PDB entry 3EK6 | X-ray diffraction, 2.34 A resolution | chains B and D of the 6 polymer chains in the assembly

# Chain B (and D)
Name: Uridylate kinase
Source organism: Xanthomonas campestris pv. campestris
Notes: EC 2.7.4.22; chain D of this document is another copy of the same molecule, construct and numbering; everything in this record applies to it too
Reference sequence: P59009 (PYRH_XANCP); residues 1-240 here = UniProt positions 1-240
Amino-acid sequence (243 residues; each row starts with the number of its first residue; numbers below 1 keep their minus sign (Ser-2 is residue -2)):
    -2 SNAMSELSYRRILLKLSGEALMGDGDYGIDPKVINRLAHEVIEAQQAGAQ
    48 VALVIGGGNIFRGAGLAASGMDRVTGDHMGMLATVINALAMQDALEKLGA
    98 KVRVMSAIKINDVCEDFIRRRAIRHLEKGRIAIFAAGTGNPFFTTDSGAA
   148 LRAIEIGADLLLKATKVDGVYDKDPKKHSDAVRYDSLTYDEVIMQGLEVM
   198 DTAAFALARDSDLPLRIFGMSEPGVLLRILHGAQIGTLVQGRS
Unresolved in the structure: -2 to 0
Construct notes: expression tag (-2 to 0)
Swiss-Prot annotation at these positions:
  - binding site (ATP): Lys12 to Gly15, Gly55, Arg59, Thr162, Tyr168, Asp171
  - binding site (UMP): Gly54, Asp74, Thr135 to Thr142

# How chain B and chain D interact
Residue-residue contacts - 42 pairs, chain B then chain D:
  Asp23(B) - Tyr24(D)
  Tyr24(B) - Asp23(D)
  Tyr24(B) - Tyr24(D)  hydrophobic
  Tyr24(B) - Arg59(D)
  Ile26(B) - Gly62(D)  hydrogen bond (backbone-backbone)
  Ile26(B) - Leu63(D)  hydrophobic
  Pro28(B) - Gly62(D)
  Ile57(B) - Ile57(D)  hydrophobic
  Ile57(B) - Leu63(D)  hydrophobic
  Arg59(B) - Tyr24(D)
  Gly62(B) - Ile26(D)  hydrogen bond (backbone-backbone)
  Gly62(B) - Pro28(D)
  Leu63(B) - Gly25(D)
  Leu63(B) - Ile26(D)  hydrophobic
  Leu63(B) - Ile83(D)  hydrophobic
  Met68(B) - Asp90(D)
  Asp69(B) - Asp90(D)
  Thr72(B) - Leu86(D)
  Thr72(B) - Asp90(D)
  His75(B) - Asp109(D)  hydrogen bond (side chain-backbone)
  His75(B) - Val110(D)
  Met76(B) - Leu86(D)  hydrophobic
  Met76(B) - Ala87(D)
  Leu79(B) - Ile83(D)  hydrophobic
  Leu79(B) - Leu86(D)  hydrophobic
  Val82(B) - Leu79(D)  hydrophobic
  Ile83(B) - Leu63(D)  hydrophobic
  Ile83(B) - Met76(D)
  Ile83(B) - Leu79(D)  hydrophobic
  Leu86(B) - Met76(D)  hydrophobic
  Leu86(B) - Leu79(D)  hydrophobic
  Ala87(B) - Met76(D)
  Asp90(B) - Met68(D)
  Asp90(B) - Asp69(D)
  Asp90(B) - Thr72(D)
  Lys94(B) - Gly67(D)  hydrogen bond (side chain-backbone)
  Ile105(B) - Ile107(D)  hydrophobic
  Lys106(B) - Lys106(D)
  Ile107(B) - Ile105(D)  hydrophobic
  Ile107(B) - Lys106(D)
  Ile107(B) - Ile107(D)  hydrophobic
  Asp109(B) - His75(D)  salt bridge
Other interface residues (no listed pair), chain B (30 interface residues in all): Gly25, Asp27, Gly60, Ala61, Ala80, Val110
Other interface residues (no listed pair), chain D (32 interface residues in all): Gly60, Ala61, Ala80, Val82, Gln89, Lys94, Asn108

# Overview
30 residues of chain B face 32 of chain D across their interface, with 4 hydrogen bonds and 1 salt bridge.
Among the polar pairs are Asp109(B)-His75(D), Lys94(B)-Gly67(D) and Ile26(B)-Gly62(D). Curated annotation
(UniProt) lists 9 ATP-binding residues and 10 UMP-binding residues on chain B.
Both chains are Uridylate kinase (Xanthomonas campestris pv. campestris). Entry 3EK6 (Unique GTP-binding
Pocket and Allostery of UMP Kinase from a Gram-Negative Phytopathogen Bacterium) was determined by X-ray
diffraction.
